Entry 7AJQ (electron microscopy, 4.00 A resolution); this record covers chains A and B of the 7 polymer chains in the assembly.

== Chain A (and B) ==
Name: Biopolymer transport protein ExbB
Organism: Serratia marcescens
Notes: chain B of this document is another copy of the same molecule, construct and numbering; everything in this record applies to it too
UniProt: A0A542C9I8 (A0A542C9I8_SERMA); residues 1-281 here correspond to UniProt positions 45-325 (UniProt number = residue number + 44)
Amino-acid sequence (281 residues; row label = number of the first residue in the row):
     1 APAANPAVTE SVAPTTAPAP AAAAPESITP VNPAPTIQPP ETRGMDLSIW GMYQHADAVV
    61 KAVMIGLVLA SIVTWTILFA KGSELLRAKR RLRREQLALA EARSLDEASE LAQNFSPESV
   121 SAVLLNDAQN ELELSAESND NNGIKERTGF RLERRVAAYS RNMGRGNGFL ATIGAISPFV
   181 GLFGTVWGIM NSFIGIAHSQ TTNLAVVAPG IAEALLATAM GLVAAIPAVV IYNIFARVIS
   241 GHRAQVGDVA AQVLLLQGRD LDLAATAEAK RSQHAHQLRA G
Disordered / not traced: 1-51 (chain B: 1-45)
What the authors report for this chain:
  - conformationally variable residues (domain motion): Ala197, Leu204

== How chain A and chain B interact ==
Contacting residue pairs (50):
  Tyr53(A) with Leu47(B); Ser48(B); Ile49(B), hydrogen bond (side chain-backbone)
  Glu131(A) with Arg259(B), hydrogen bond (backbone-side chain)
  Leu134(A) with Arg103(B); Arg259(B)
  Ser135(A) with Arg259(B)
  Ser138(A) with Thr266(B)
  Asn139(A) with Thr266(B); Lys270(B)
  Asp140(A) with Asp262(B); Thr266(B)
  Arg147(A) with Leu255(B); Arg259(B); Asp262(B), salt bridge
  Phe150(A) with Ala251(B), hydrophobic
  Arg154(A) with Ala244(B), hydrogen bond (side chain-backbone); Gly247(B); Asp248(B), salt bridge; Ala251(B)
  Arg161(A) with Ala244(B); Gln245(B); Asp248(B), salt bridge
  Arg165(A) with Arg237(B), hydrogen bond (backbone-side chain)
  Thr172(A) with Asn233(B)
  Ile176(A) with Ile226(B), hydrophobic
  Phe179(A) with Leu222(B); Ile226(B), hydrophobic
  Val180(A) with Ile226(B), hydrophobic
  Leu182(A) with Leu222(B), hydrophobic
  Phe183(A) with Ala219(B), hydrophobic; Leu222(B); Val223(B), hydrophobic
  Val186(A) with Ala219(B), hydrophobic
  Trp187(A) with Ile49(B), hydrophobic
  Ile189(A) with Leu215(B), hydrophobic
  Met190(A) with Ala212(B); Leu215(B); Leu216(B), hydrogen bond (side chain-backbone); Ala219(B), hydrophobic
  Phe193(A) with Ala208(B); Ile211(B), hydrophobic; Leu215(B), hydrophobic
  Ile194(A) with Leu47(B); Ile49(B), hydrophobic
  Ala197(A) with Ala208(B), hydrophobic
  His198(A) with Leu47(B), hydrogen bond (side chain-backbone)
  Gln277(A) with His274(B), hydrogen bond; Leu278(B)
  Gly281(A) with Gly281(B)
Also at the interface, not in a pair above, chain A (34 interface residues in all): Met52, Glu137, Phe169, Gln200, His276, Ala280
Also at the interface, not in a pair above, chain B (33 interface residues in all): Ala205, Thr218, Val229, Gly241, Gly258

== Summary ==
34 residues of chain A and 33 residues of chain B are in contact, with 7 hydrogen bonds and 3 salt bridges.
Polar contacts include Arg147(A)-Asp262(B), Arg154(A)-Asp248(B) and Arg161(A)-Asp248(B). The paper reports
conformational variability at Ala197(A) and Leu204(A).
Both chains are Biopolymer transport protein ExbB (Serratia marcescens). Entry 7AJQ (cryo-EM structure of
ExbBD from Serratia Marcescens) was determined by electron microscopy together with 6YE4 from the same study.
